1MKS - chain A; structure by X-ray diffraction, 1.90 A resolution.

== Chain A ==
Name: Phospholipase A2
Organism: Bos taurus
Notes: EC 3.1.1.4
Reference sequence: P00593 (PA21B_BOVIN); residues 1-123 here correspond to UniProt positions 23-145 (UniProt number = residue number + 22)
Sequence (123 residues; each row starts with the number of its first residue):
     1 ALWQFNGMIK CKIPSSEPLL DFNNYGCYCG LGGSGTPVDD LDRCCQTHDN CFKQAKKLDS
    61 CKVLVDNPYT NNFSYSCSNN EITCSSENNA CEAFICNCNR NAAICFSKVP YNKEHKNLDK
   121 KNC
Construct notes: engineered mutation Phe-52 (Tyr74 in P00593), Phe-73 (Tyr95 in P00593), Asn-99 (Asp121 in P00593)
Cystine bridges: Cys-11/Cys-77, Cys-27/Cys-123, Cys-29/Cys-45, Cys-44/Cys-105, Cys-51/Cys-98, Cys-61/Cys-91, Cys-84/Cys-96
Ion coordination: Ca2+: Tyr-28, Gly-30, Gly-32, Asp-49
UniProt features mapped onto this chain:
  - active site: His-48
  - binding site (Ca(2+)): Tyr-28, Gly-30, Gly-32, Asp-49
What the authors report for this chain:
  - contacts within the chain: Ala-1/Pro-68 (hydrogen bond), Ala-1/Phe-5 (backbone contact), His-48/Asn-99 (hydrogen bond)
  - catalytic residues: His-48 (citing earlier work)
  - conformationally variable residues (loop rearrangement): Ala-1, Val-63 to Asn-71
  - Ca2+ coordination: Asp-49 (citing earlier work)
  - mutagenesis - Y52F/Y73F/D99N, D99N (23 s-1): decreased catalytic activity
  - mutagenesis - Y52F/Y73F/D99N: decreased stability
  - mutagenesis - D99N: increased catalytic activity

== Overview ==
Tyr-28, Gly-30, Gly-32 and Asp-49 coordinate Ca2+. From UniProt: active-site residue His-48 and 4 Ca2+-binding
residues. The paper reports the catalytic residue His-48; Y52F/Y73F/D99N and D99N reduce catalytic activity.
Chain A is Phospholipase A2 (Bos taurus); the structure, Carboxylic ester hydrolase, trigonal form of the
triple mutant, was determined by X-ray diffraction, deposited together with 1MKU.
